Entry 7VIK (electron microscopy, 3.76 A resolution); this record covers chains F and M of the 14 polymer chains in the assembly.

# Chain F
Protein: Major capsid protein
Organism: Escherichia phage lambda
UniProtKB: P03713 (CAPSD_LAMBD); numbering as in UniProt (aligned over 1-341)
Sequence (341 residues; numbered 1 to 341; the number before each row is that of its first residue):
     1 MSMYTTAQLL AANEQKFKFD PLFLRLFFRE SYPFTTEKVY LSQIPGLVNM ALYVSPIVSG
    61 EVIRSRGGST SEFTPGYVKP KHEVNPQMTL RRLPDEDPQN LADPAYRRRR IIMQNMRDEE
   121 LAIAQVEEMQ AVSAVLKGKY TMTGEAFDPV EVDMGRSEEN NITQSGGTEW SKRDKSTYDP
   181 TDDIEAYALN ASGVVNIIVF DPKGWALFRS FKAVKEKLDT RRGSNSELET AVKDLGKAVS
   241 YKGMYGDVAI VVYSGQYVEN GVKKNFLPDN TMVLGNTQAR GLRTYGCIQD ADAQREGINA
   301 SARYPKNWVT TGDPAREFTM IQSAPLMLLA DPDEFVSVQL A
Unresolved in the structure: 1-2

# Chain M
Protein: Capsid decoration protein
Organism: Escherichia phage lambda
UniProtKB: P03712 (DECO_LAMBD); numbering as in UniProt (aligned over 1-110)
Sequence (110 residues; each row starts with the number of its first residue):
     1 MTSKETFTHY QPQGNSDPAH TATAPGGLSA KAPAMTPLML DTSSRKLVAW DGTTDGAAVG
    61 ILAVAADQTS TTLTFYKSGT FRYEDVLWPE AASDETKKRT AFAGTAISIV
Unresolved in the structure: 1

# How chain F and chain M interact
Residue-residue contacts (25):
  S59(F) with N15(M), hydrogen bond
  G60(F) with N15(M)
  E61(F) with G14(M); V110(M)
  V62(F) with G14(M), hydrogen bond (backbone-backbone); N15(M); R82(M), hydrogen bond (backbone-side chain)
  I63(F) with R82(M)
  R64(F) with Q11(M); R82(M); D85(M), salt bridge
  S65(F) with H9(M), hydrogen bond
  R66(F) with H9(M), hydrogen bond (backbone-side chain)
  G67(F) with F7(M)
  G68(F) with T6(M); F7(M), hydrogen bond (backbone-backbone)
  T70(F) with S3(M); K4(M); E5(M), hydrogen bond
  S71(F) with S3(M)
  E72(F) with T2(M), hydrogen bond (backbone-backbone); S3(M), hydrogen bond; E5(M)
  F73(F) with T2(M)
  E151(F) with T2(M)
Interface residues without a listed pair, chain F (18 interface residues in all): Y40, Q43, S69
Interface residues without a listed pair, chain M (15 interface residues in all): T8, S16

# Overview
The interface between chain F and chain M involves 18 residues on one side and 15 on the other; the contacts
include 9 hydrogen bonds and 1 salt bridge. Polar contacts include R64(F)-D85(M), S59(F)-N15(M) and
V62(F)-R82(M).
Here chain F is Major capsid protein and chain M is Capsid decoration protein, both from Escherichia phage
lambda. Entry 7VIK (Asymmetric unit of cryoEM structure of bacteriophage lambda capsid at 3.76 Angstrom) was
determined by electron microscopy together with 7VI9, 7VIA and 7VII from the same study.
